Entry 8G7B (electron microscopy, 3.20 A resolution); this record covers chains E and B of the 5 polymer chains in the assembly.

== Chain E ==
Protein: Nanosota-3
From: Vicugna pacos
Amino-acid sequence (138 residues; each row starts with the number of its first residue; numbers below 1 keep their minus sign (Met-1 is residue -1)):
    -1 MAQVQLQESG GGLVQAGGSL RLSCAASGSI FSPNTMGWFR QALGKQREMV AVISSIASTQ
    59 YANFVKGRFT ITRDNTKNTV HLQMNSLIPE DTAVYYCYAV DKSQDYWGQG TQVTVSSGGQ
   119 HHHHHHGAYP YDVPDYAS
Unresolved in the structure: -1 to 0, 116-136
Disulfides: Cys22-Cys95
Residues lining bound ligands: N-acetylglucosamine (NAG; 2-acetamido-2-deoxy-beta-D-glucopyranose): Ser25, Gly26, Ser27, Asn76

== Chain B ==
Protein: Spike glycoprotein
From: Severe acute respiratory syndrome coronavirus 2
Reference sequence: P0DTC2 (SPIKE_SARS2); residues 14-1211 here = UniProt positions 14-1211
Amino-acid sequence (1234 residues; row label = number of the first residue in the row):
    14 QCVNLTTRTQ LPPAYTNSFT RGVYYPDKVF RSSVLHSTQD LFLPFFSNVT WFHAIHVSGT
    74 NGTKRFDNPV LPFNDGVYFA STEKSNIIRG WIFGTTLDSK TQSLLIVNNA TNVVIKVCEF
   134 QFCNDPFLGV YYHKNNKSWM ESEFRVYSSA NNCTFEYVSQ PFLMDLEGKQ GNFKNLREFV
   194 FKNIDGYFKI YSKHTPINLV RDLPQGFSAL EPLVDLPIGI NITRFQTLLA LHRSYLTPGD
   254 SSSGWTAGAA AYYVGYLQPR TFLLKYNENG TITDAVDCAL DPLSETKCTL KSFTVEKGIY
   314 QTSNFRVQPT ESIVRFPNIT NLCPFGEVFN ATRFASVYAW NRKRISNCVA DYSVLYNSAS
   374 FSTFKCYGVS PTKLNDLCFT NVYADSFVIR GDEVRQIAPG QTGKIADYNY KLPDDFTGCV
   434 IAWNSNNLDS KVGGNYNYLY RLFRKSNLKP FERDISTEIY QAGSTPCNGV EGFNCYFPLQ
   494 SYGFQPTNGV GYQPYRVVVL SFELLHAPAT VCGPKKSTNL VKNKCVNFNF NGLTGTGVLT
   554 ESNKKFLPFQ QFGRDIADTT DAVRDPQTLE ILDITPCSFG GVSVITPGTN TSNQVAVLYQ
   614 GVNCTEVPVA IHADQLTPTW RVYSTGSNVF QTRAGCLIGA EHVNNSYECD IPIGAGICAS
   674 YQTQTNSPAG ARSVASQSII AYTMSLGAEN SVAYSNNSIA IPTNFTISVT TEILPVSMTK
   734 TSVDCTMYIC GDSTECSNLL LQYGSFCTQL NRALTGIAVE QDKNTQEVFA QVKQIYKTPP
   794 IKDFGGFNFS QILPDPSKPS KRSPIEDLLF NKVTLADAGF IKQYGDCLGD IAARDLICAQ
   854 KFNGLTVLPP LLTDEMIAQY TSALLAGTIT SGWTFGAGPA LQIPFPMQMA YRFNGIGVTQ
   914 NVLYENQKLI ANQFNSAIGK IQDSLSSTPS ALGKLQDVVN QNAQALNTLV KQLSSNFGAI
   974 SSVLNDILSR LDPPEAEVQI DRLITGRLQS LQTYVTQQLI RAAEIRASAN LAATKMSECV
  1034 LGQSKRVDFC GKGYHLMSFP QSAPHGVVFL HVTYVPAQEK NFTTAPAICH DGKAHFPREG
  1094 VFVSNGTHWF VTQRNFYEPQ IITTDNTFVS GNCDVVIGIV NNTVYDPLQP ELDSFKEELD
  1154 KYFKNHTSPD VDLGDISGIN ASVVNIQKEI DRLNEVAKNL NESLIDLQEL GKYEQYIKGS
  1214 GYIPEAPRDG QAYVRKDGEW VLLSTFLGHH HHHH
Unresolved in the structure: 181-183, 308-317, 593-1247
Sequence notes: conflict Gly614 (Asp in P0DTC2), Ala682 (Arg in P0DTC2), Gly683 (Arg in P0DTC2), Pro817 (Phe in P0DTC2), Pro892 (Ala in P0DTC2), Pro899 (Ala in P0DTC2), Pro942 (Ala in P0DTC2), Pro986 (Lys in P0DTC2), Pro987 (Val in P0DTC2); expression tag (1212-1247)
Curated features (UniProtKB/Swiss-Prot):
  - region: Asn280 to Cys301 (Putative superantigen), Arg403 to Asp405 (Integrin-binding motif), Asn448 to Phe456 (Immunodominant HLA epitope recognized by the CD8+), Pro681, Ala684 (Putative superantigen), Ser816 to Tyr837 (Fusion peptide 1), Lys835 to Phe855 (Fusion peptide 2), Asp1163 to Glu1202 (Heptad repeat 2)
  - site (Cleavage): Arg685, Ser686, Arg815, Ser816
  - glycosylation: Asn17 (N-linked (GlcNAc...) (complex) asparagine), Asn61 (N-linked (GlcNAc...) (hybrid) asparagine), Asn74 (N-linked (GlcNAc...) (complex) asparagine), Asn122 (N-linked (GlcNAc...) (hybrid) asparagine), Asn149 (N-linked (GlcNAc...) (complex) asparagine), Asn165 (N-linked (GlcNAc...) (complex) asparagine), Asn234 (N-linked (GlcNAc...) (high mannose) asparagine), Asn282 (N-linked (GlcNAc...) (complex) asparagine), Thr323 (O-linked (GalNAc) threonine), Ser325 (O-linked (HexNAc...) serine), Asn331 (N-linked (GlcNAc...) (complex) asparagine), Asn343 (N-linked (GlcNAc...) (complex) asparagine), Asn603 (N-linked (GlcNAc...) (hybrid) asparagine), Asn616 (N-linked (GlcNAc...) (complex) asparagine), Asn657 (N-linked (GlcNAc...) (complex) asparagine), Thr676 (O-linked (GlcNAc...) threonine), Thr678 (O-linked (GlcNAc...) threonine), Asn709 (N-linked (GlcNAc...) (high mannose) asparagine), Asn717 (N-linked (GlcNAc...) (hybrid) asparagine), Asn801 (N-linked (GlcNAc...) (hybrid) asparagine) and 6 more in UniProt
  - natural variant: Leu18 (L18F: In strain: Beta/B.1.351, Gamma/P.1 and 1 more), Thr19 (T19I: In strain: Omicron/BQ.1.1, Omicron/XBB.1.5 and 1 more; T19R: In strain: Delta/B.1.617.2, Omicron/BA.2 and 4 more), Thr20 (T20N: In strain: Gamma/P.1), Leu24 to Ala27 (sequence variant, change not given here; In strain: Omicron/BA.2, Omicron/BA.2.12.1 and 6 more), Pro26 (P26S: In strain: Gamma/P.1), Gln52 (Q52H: In strain: Omicron/EG.5.1), Ala67 (A67V: In strain: Eta/B.1.525, Omicron/BA.1), His69 to Val70 (deletion: In strain: Alpha/B.1.1.7, Eta/B.1.525 and 5 more), Gly75 (G75V: In strain: Lambda/C.37), Thr76 (T76I: In strain: Lambda/C.37), Asp80 (D80A: In strain: Beta/B.1.351), Val83 (V83A: In strain: Omicron/XBB.1.5, Omicron/EG.5.1), 79 further natural variant entries in UniProt
  - mutagenesis: His69 to Val70 (Increased incorporation of cleaved spike into virions), Asn121 (N121Q: Partial loss of biliverdin affinity), Arg190 (R190K: Partial loss of biliverdin affinity), Asn234 (N234Q: Increased resistance to neutralizing antibodies), Asn331 (N331Q: Reduced viral infectivity), Asn343 (N343Q: Reduced viral infectivity), Leu452 (L452R: Increased resistance to neutralizing antibodies. Decreases HLA binding to NF9 epitope. Increased binding affinity to human ACE2), Tyr453 (Y453F: Decreased HLA binding to NF9 epitope. Increased binding affinity to human ACE2), Ala475 (A475V: Increased resistance to neutralizing antibodies), Val483 (V483A: Increased resistance to neutralizing antibodies), Glu484 (E484D: Increased replication in human TMEM106B overexpressing cells), Phe490 (F490L: Increased resistance to neutralizing antibodies and human covalescent sera neutralization), 11 further mutagenesis entries in UniProt
Disulfides: Cys15-Cys136, Cys131-Cys166, Cys291-Cys301, Cys379-Cys432, Cys480-Cys488, Cys538-Cys590
Covalent attachments: N-acetylglucosamine (NAG) linked to Asn165, Asn331, Asn343

== Chain E / chain B interface ==
Contacting residue pairs (5):
  Ser30(E) with Lys113(B); Thr114(B); Gln115(B); Glu132(B)
  Pro31(E) with Lys113(B)
Also at the interface, not in a pair above, chain E (4 interface residues in all): Ile28, Asn73

== In short ==
The chain E/chain B interface involves 4 residues from each chain. Chain E binds N-acetylglucosamine.
N-acetylglucosamine is covalently linked to Asn165(B), Asn331(B) and Asn343(B). From UniProt: 23 mutagenesis
sites on chain B.
Here chain E is Nanosota-3 (Vicugna pacos) and chain B is Spike glycoprotein (Severe acute respiratory
syndrome coronavirus 2). Entry 8G7B (SARS-CoV-2 spike/Nb3 complex with 1 RBD up and 2 Nb3 (local refinement))
was determined by electron microscopy.
